PDB entry 5WMB | X-ray diffraction, 2.25 A resolution | chains P and A of the 3 polymer chains in the assembly

# Chain P
Molecule: 12-nt DNA strand
Sequence (12 nucleotides; each row starts with the number of its first residue):
     1 GGGGTGTGGTAX
Modified / non-standard residues: DDG (2',3'-dideoxy-guanosine-5'-monophosphate) at position 12
Ion coordination: Mg2+: DA11 (shared with Asp-548(A), Leu-550(A), Val-553(A) of chain A)

# Chain A
Name: DNA repair protein REV1
Organism: Saccharomyces cerevisiae (strain ATCC 204508 / S288c)
Notes: EC 2.7.7.-
UniProtKB: P12689 (REV1_YEAST); residue numbers follow UniProt; this construct covers 305-738
Amino-acid sequence (434 residues; row label = number of the first residue in the row):
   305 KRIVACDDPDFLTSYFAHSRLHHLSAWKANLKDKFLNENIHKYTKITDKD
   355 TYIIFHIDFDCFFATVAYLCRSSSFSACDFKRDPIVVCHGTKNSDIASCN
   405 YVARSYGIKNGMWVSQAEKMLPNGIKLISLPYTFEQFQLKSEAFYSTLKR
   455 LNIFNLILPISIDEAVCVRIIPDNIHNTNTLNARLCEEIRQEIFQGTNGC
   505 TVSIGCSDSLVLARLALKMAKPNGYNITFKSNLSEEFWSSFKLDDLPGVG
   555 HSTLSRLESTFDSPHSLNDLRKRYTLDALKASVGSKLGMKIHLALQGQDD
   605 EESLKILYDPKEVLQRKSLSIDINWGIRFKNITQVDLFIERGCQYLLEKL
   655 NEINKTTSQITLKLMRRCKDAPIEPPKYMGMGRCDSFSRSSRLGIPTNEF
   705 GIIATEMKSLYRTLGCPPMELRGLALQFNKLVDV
Not modelled in the structure: 305
Ion coordination: Mg2+ site 1: Asp-362, Asp-467, Glu-468 (together with 2'-deoxycytidine-5'-triphosphate); Mg2+ site 2: Asp-362, Phe-363, Asp-467 (together with 2'-deoxycytidine-5'-triphosphate); Mg2+ site 3: Asp-362 (together with 2'-deoxycytidine-5'-triphosphate); Mg2+ site 4: Asp-548, Leu-550, Val-553 (shared with DA11(P) of chain P)
Residues lining bound ligands: 2'-deoxycytidine-5'-triphosphate (DCP): Arg-324, Leu-325, Leu-328, Asp-362, Phe-363, Asp-364, Cys-365, Phe-366, Phe-367, Ala-401, Ser-402, Tyr-405, Arg-408, Asn-414, Asp-467, Glu-468, Lys-525
What the authors report for this chain:
  - Mg2+ coordination: Asp-362, Phe-363, Asp-467, Glu-468
  - binding site for 2'-deoxycytidine-5'-triphosphate: Arg-324

# Interface between chain P and chain A
Contacting residue pairs (27; chain P residue first):
  DT5(P) with Gln-663(A), hydrogen bond to the phosphate; Arg-696(A), salt bridge to the phosphate
  DG6(P) with Ser-692(A), sugar contact; Arg-693(A), phosphate contact; Ser-694(A), hydrogen bond to the phosphate
  DT7(P) with Phe-691(A), phosphate contact; Ser-692(A), hydrogen bond to the phosphate
  DG9(P) with Ser-556(A), hydrogen bond to the phosphate; Thr-557(A), phosphate contact
  DT10(P) with Gly-552(A), sugar contact; Val-553(A), phosphate contact; Gly-554(A), hydrogen bond to the phosphate; His-555(A), phosphate contact; Ser-556(A), hydrogen bond to the phosphate; Thr-557(A), hydrogen bond to the phosphate
  DA11(P) with Arg-518(A), salt bridge to the phosphate; Leu-550(A), phosphate contact; Pro-551(A), phosphate contact; Gly-552(A), hydrogen bond to the phosphate; Val-553(A), hydrogen bond to the phosphate; Gly-554(A), phosphate contact
  DDG_12(P) with Ser-329(A), base contact; Ile-464(A), phosphate contact; Ser-465(A), sugar contact; Asp-467(A), sugar contact; Glu-468(A), sugar contact; Arg-518(A), salt bridge to the phosphate
Also at the interface, not in a pair above, chain P (9 interface residues in all): DG4, DG8
Also at the interface, not in a pair above, chain A (23 interface residues in all): Leu-325, Leu-328, Ser-690

# In short
9 residues of chain P and 23 residues of chain A are in contact; the contacts include 9 hydrogen bonds and 3
salt bridges. Among the polar pairs are DT5(P)/Gln-663(A), DG6(P)/Ser-694(A) and DT7(P)/Ser-692(A). Ligands of
chain A: 2'-deoxycytidine-5'-triphosphate. From the paper: a binding site for 2'-deoxycytidine-5'-triphosphate
at Arg-324(A); Mg2+ coordination by Asp-362(A), Phe-363(A) and Asp-467(A) among others.
Here chain P is a 12-nt DNA strand and chain A is DNA repair protein REV1 (Saccharomyces cerevisiae (strain
ATCC 204508 / S288c)). Entry 5WMB (Structure of the 10S (-)-cis-BP-dG modified Rev1 ternary complex (the BP
residue is disordered)) was determined by X-ray diffraction together with 5WM1 and 5WM8 from the same study.
